PDB entry 8WLR | electron microscopy, 3.12 A resolution | chains A and B

Chain A:
Protein: Angiotensin-converting enzyme
From: Hippopotamus amphibius
Sequence (597 residues; row label = number of the first residue in the row):
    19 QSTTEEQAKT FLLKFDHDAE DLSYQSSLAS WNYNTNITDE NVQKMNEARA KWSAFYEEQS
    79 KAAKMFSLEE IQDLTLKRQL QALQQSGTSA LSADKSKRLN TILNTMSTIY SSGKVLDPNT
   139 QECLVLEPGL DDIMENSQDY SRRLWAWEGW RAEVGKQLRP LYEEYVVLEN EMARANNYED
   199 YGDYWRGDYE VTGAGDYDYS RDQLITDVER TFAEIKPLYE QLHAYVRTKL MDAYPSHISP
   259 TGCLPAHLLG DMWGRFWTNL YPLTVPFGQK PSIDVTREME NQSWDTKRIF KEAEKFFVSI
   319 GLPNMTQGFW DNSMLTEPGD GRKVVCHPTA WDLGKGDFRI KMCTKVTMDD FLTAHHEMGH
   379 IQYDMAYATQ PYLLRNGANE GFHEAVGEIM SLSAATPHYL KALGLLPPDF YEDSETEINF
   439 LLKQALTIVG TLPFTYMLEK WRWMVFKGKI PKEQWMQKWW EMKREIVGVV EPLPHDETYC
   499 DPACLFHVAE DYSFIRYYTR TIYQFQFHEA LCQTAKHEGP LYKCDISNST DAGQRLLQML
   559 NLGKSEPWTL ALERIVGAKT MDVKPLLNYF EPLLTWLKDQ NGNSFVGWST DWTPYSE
Cystine bridges: Cys344-Cys361, Cys530-Cys542
Bound ions: Zn2+: His374, His378, Glu402

Chain B:
Protein: Spike glycoprotein
From: Severe acute respiratory syndrome coronavirus 2
Notes: fragment: receptor-binding domain
UniProtKB: P0DTC2 (SPIKE_SARS2); residues 1-1217 here = UniProt positions 1-1217
Sequence (1217 residues; each row starts with the number of its first residue):
     1 MFVFLVLLPL VSSQCVNLTT RTQLPPAYTN SFTRGVYYPD KVFRSSVLHS TQDLFLPFFS
    61 NVTWFHAIHV SGTNGTKRFD NPVLPFNDGV YFASTEKSNI IRGWIFGTTL DSKTQSLLIV
   121 NNATNVVIKV CEFQFCNDPF LGVYYHKNNK SWMESEFRVY SSANNCTFEY VSQPFLMDLE
   181 GKQGNFKNLR EFVFKNIDGY FKIYSKHTPI NLVRDLPQGF SALEPLVDLP IGINITRFQT
   241 LLALHRSYLT PGDSSSGWTA GAAAYYVGYL QPRTFLLKYN ENGTITDAVD CALDPLSETK
   301 CTLKSFTVEK GIYQTSNFRV QPTESIVRFP NITNLCPFGE VFNATRFASV YAWNRKRISN
   361 CVADYSVLYN SASFSTFKCY GVSPTKLNDL CFTNVYADSF VIRGDEVRQI APGQTGKIAD
   421 YNYKLPDDFT GCVIAWNSNN LDSKVGGNYN YLYRLFRKSN LKPFERDIST EIYQAGSTPC
   481 NGVEGFNCYF PLQSYGFQPT NGVGYQPYRV VVLSFELLHA PATVCGPKKS TNLVKNKCVN
   541 FNFNGLTGTG VLTESNKKFL PFQQFGRDIA DTTDAVRDPQ TLEILDITPC SFGGVSVITP
   601 GTNTSNQVAV LYQDVNCTEV PVAIHADQLT PTWRVYSTGS NVFQTRAGCL IGAEHVNNSY
   661 ECDIPIGAGI CASYQTQTNS PGSASSVASQ SIIAYTMSLG AENSVAYSNN SIAIPTNFTI
   721 SVTTEILPVS MTKTSVDCTM YICGDSTECS NLLLQYGSFC TQLNRALTGI AVEQDKNTQE
   781 VFAQVKQIYK TPPIKDFGGF NFSQILPDPS KPSKRSPIED LLFNKVTLAD AGFIKQYGDC
   841 LGDIAARDLI CAQKFNGLTV LPPLLTDEMI AQYTSALLAG TITSGWTFGA GPALQIPFPM
   901 QMAYRFNGIG VTQNVLYENQ KLIANQFNSA IGKIQDSLSS TPSALGKLQD VVNQNAQALN
   961 TLVKQLSSNF GAISSVLNDI LSRLDPPEAE VQIDRLITGR LQSLQTYVTQ QLIRAAEIRA
  1021 SANLAATKMS ECVLGQSKRV DFCGKGYHLM SFPQSAPHGV VFLHVTYVPA QEKNFTTAPA
  1081 ICHDGKAHFP REGVFVSNGT HWFVTQRNFY EPQIITTDNT FVSGNCDVVI GIVNNTVYDP
  1141 LQPELDSFKE ELDKYFKNHT SPDVDLGDIS GINASVVNIQ KEIDRLNEVA KNLNESLIDL
  1201 QELGKYEQYI KWPWYIW
Not modelled in the structure: 1-332, 528-1217
Construct notes: engineered mutation Gly682 (Arg in P0DTC2), Ser683 (Arg in P0DTC2), Ser685 (Arg in P0DTC2), Pro817 (Phe in P0DTC2), Pro892 (Ala in P0DTC2), Pro899 (Ala in P0DTC2), Pro942 (Ala in P0DTC2), Pro986 (Lys in P0DTC2), Pro987 (Val in P0DTC2)
UniProt features mapped onto this chain:
  - region: Asn280 to Cys301 (Putative superantigen), Arg403 to Asp405 (Integrin-binding motif), Asn448 to Phe456 (Immunodominant HLA epitope recognized by the CD8+), Pro681, Ala684 (Putative superantigen), Ser816 to Tyr837 (Fusion peptide 1), Lys835 to Phe855 (Fusion peptide 2), Asp1163 to Glu1202 (Heptad repeat 2)
  - site: Arg815, Ser816 (Cleavage)
  - glycosylation: Asn17 (N-linked (GlcNAc...) (complex) asparagine), Asn61 (N-linked (GlcNAc...) (hybrid) asparagine), Asn74 (N-linked (GlcNAc...) (complex) asparagine), Asn122 (N-linked (GlcNAc...) (hybrid) asparagine), Asn149 (N-linked (GlcNAc...) (complex) asparagine), Asn165 (N-linked (GlcNAc...) (complex) asparagine), Asn234 (N-linked (GlcNAc...) (high mannose) asparagine), Asn282 (N-linked (GlcNAc...) (complex) asparagine), Thr323 (O-linked (GalNAc) threonine), Ser325 (O-linked (HexNAc...) serine), Asn331 (N-linked (GlcNAc...) (complex) asparagine), Asn343 (N-linked (GlcNAc...) (complex) asparagine), Asn603 (N-linked (GlcNAc...) (hybrid) asparagine), Asn616 (N-linked (GlcNAc...) (complex) asparagine), Asn657 (N-linked (GlcNAc...) (complex) asparagine), Thr676 (O-linked (GlcNAc...) threonine), Thr678 (O-linked (GlcNAc...) threonine), Asn709 (N-linked (GlcNAc...) (high mannose) asparagine), Asn717 (N-linked (GlcNAc...) (hybrid) asparagine), Asn801 (N-linked (GlcNAc...) (hybrid) asparagine) and 6 more in UniProt
  - natural variant: Leu5 (L5F: In strain: Iota/B.1.526), Ser13 (S13I: In strain: Epsilon/B.1.427/B.1.429), Leu18 (L18F: In strain: Beta/B.1.351, Gamma/P.1 and 1 more), Thr19 (T19I: In strain: Omicron/BQ.1.1, Omicron/XBB.1.5 and 1 more; T19R: In strain: Delta/B.1.617.2, Omicron/BA.2 and 4 more), Thr20 (T20N: In strain: Gamma/P.1), Leu24 to Ala27 (sequence variant, change not given here; In strain: Omicron/BA.2, Omicron/BA.2.12.1 and 6 more), Pro26 (P26S: In strain: Gamma/P.1), Gln52 (Q52H: In strain: Omicron/EG.5.1), Ala67 (A67V: In strain: Eta/B.1.525, Omicron/BA.1), His69 to Val70 (deletion: In strain: Alpha/B.1.1.7, Eta/B.1.525 and 5 more), Gly75 (G75V: In strain: Lambda/C.37), Thr76 (T76I: In strain: Lambda/C.37), 82 further natural variant entries in UniProt
  - mutagenesis: His69 to Val70 (Increased incorporation of cleaved spike into virions), Asn121 (N121Q: Partial loss of biliverdin affinity), Arg190 (R190K: Partial loss of biliverdin affinity), Asn234 (N234Q: Increased resistance to neutralizing antibodies), Asn331 (N331Q: Reduced viral infectivity), Asn343 (N343Q: Reduced viral infectivity), Leu452 (L452R: Increased resistance to neutralizing antibodies. Decreases HLA binding to NF9 epitope. Increased binding affinity to human ACE2), Tyr453 (Y453F: Decreased HLA binding to NF9 epitope. Increased binding affinity to human ACE2), Ala475 (A475V: Increased resistance to neutralizing antibodies), Val483 (V483A: Increased resistance to neutralizing antibodies), Glu484 (E484D: Increased replication in human TMEM106B overexpressing cells), Phe490 (F490L: Increased resistance to neutralizing antibodies and human covalescent sera neutralization), 12 further mutagenesis entries in UniProt
Cystine bridges: Cys336-Cys361, Cys379-Cys432, Cys391-Cys525, Cys480-Cys488
Covalent attachments: N-acetylglucosamine (NAG) linked to Asn343

Interface between chain A and chain B:
Residue-residue contacts (27):
  Gln25(A) with Asn487(B)
  Thr28(A) with Phe456(B); Tyr489(B)
  Phe29(A) with Tyr489(B)
  Leu31(A) with Lys417(B)
  Lys32(A) with Gln493(B), hydrogen bond
  His35(A) with Tyr453(B); Gln493(B); Ser494(B)
  Glu38(A) with Tyr505(B)
  Asp39(A) with Tyr449(B), hydrogen bond; Gly496(B)
  Tyr42(A) with Gln498(B); Thr500(B), hydrogen bond; Asn501(B), hydrogen bond
  Gln43(A) with Tyr449(B), hydrogen bond; Gln498(B), hydrogen bond
  Phe84(A) with Phe486(B), hydrophobic
  Lys353(A) with Gly496(B), hydrogen bond (side chain-backbone); Gln498(B), hydrogen bond; Asn501(B); Gly502(B), hydrogen bond (backbone-backbone); Tyr505(B)
  Gly354(A) with Gly502(B); Tyr505(B)
  Asp355(A) with Thr500(B)
  Arg357(A) with Thr500(B)
Also at the interface, not in a pair above, chain A (19 interface residues in all): Leu46, Met83, Asn330, Arg393
Also at the interface, not in a pair above, chain B (19 interface residues in all): Gly446, Leu455, Tyr473, Ala475

In short:
The chain A/chain B interface involves 19 residues from each chain, with 9 hydrogen bonds. Polar pairs include
Lys32(A)-Gln493(B), Asp39(A)-Tyr449(B) and Tyr42(A)-Thr500(B). N-acetylglucosamine is covalently linked to
Asn343(B). His374(A), His378(A) and Glu402(A) coordinate Zn2+. Curated annotation (UniProt) lists 24
mutagenesis sites on chain B.
Chain A is Angiotensin-converting enzyme (Hippopotamus amphibius) and chain B is Spike glycoprotein (Severe
acute respiratory syndrome coronavirus 2); the structure, Cryo-EM structure of SARS-CoV-2 prototype spike
protein receptor-binding domain in complex with hippopotamus ACE2, was determined by electron microscopy,
deposited together with 8WLO.
